Entry 2ETW (X-ray diffraction, 1.67 A resolution); this record covers chains B and A of the 3 polymer chains in the assembly.

== Chain B ==
Molecule: 14-nt DNA strand
Sequence (14 nucleotides; numbered 1 to 14; the number before each row is that of its first residue):
     1 TGCCACACAAAAAC
Unresolved in the structure: 1

== Chain A ==
Name: NDT80 protein
Source organism: Saccharomyces cerevisiae
Notes: fragment: Ndt80 DNA-binding Domain
UniProt: P38830 (NDT80_YEAST); residues 1-340 here = UniProt positions 1-340
Chain sequence (345 residues; numbered -4 to 340; the number before each row is that of its first residue; numbers below 1 keep their minus sign (Gly-4 is residue -4)):
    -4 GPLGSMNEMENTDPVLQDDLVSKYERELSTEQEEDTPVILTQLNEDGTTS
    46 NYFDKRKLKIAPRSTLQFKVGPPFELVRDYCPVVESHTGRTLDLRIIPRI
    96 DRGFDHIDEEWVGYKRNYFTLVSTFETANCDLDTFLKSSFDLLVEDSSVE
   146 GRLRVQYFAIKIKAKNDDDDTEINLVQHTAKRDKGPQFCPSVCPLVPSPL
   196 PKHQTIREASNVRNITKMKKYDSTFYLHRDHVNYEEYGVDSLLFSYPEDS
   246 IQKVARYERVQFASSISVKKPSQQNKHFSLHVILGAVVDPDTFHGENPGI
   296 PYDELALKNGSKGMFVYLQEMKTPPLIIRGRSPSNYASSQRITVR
Unresolved in the structure: -4 to 32, 287-292, 336-340
Differences from the reference sequence: cloning artifact (-4 to 0); engineered mutation Gly146 (Ser in P38830), Thr200 (Ile in P38830)
UniProt features mapped onto this chain:
  - DNA-binding region: Glu28 to Gln335 (NDT80)
  - site (Interaction with DNA): Arg58, Arg111, Arg177, Arg208, Arg254, Arg326
  - mutagenesis: Lys50 (K50A: Reduces DNA-binding by 70%), Lys54 (K54A: Reduces DNA-binding by 50%), Pro57 (P57A: Reduces DNA-binding by 65%), Arg58 (R58A: Reduces DNA-binding by 65%), Ser59 (S59A: Reduces DNA-binding by 86%), Arg97 (R97A: Reduces DNA-binding by 67%), Lys110 (K110A: No effect on DNA-binding but strongly reduces progress through meiosis and sporulation), Arg111 (R111A: Reduces DNA-binding by 95% and abolishes sporulation), Tyr113 (Y113A: Reduces DNA-binding by 80% and abolishes sporulation), His173 (H173A: Reduces DNA-binding by 80% and strongly reduces progress through meiosis and sporulation), Lys176 (K176A: Reduces DNA-binding by 50% but does not abolish sporulation), Arg177 (R177A: Reduces DNA-binding by 96% and abolishes sporulation), 4 further mutagenesis entries in UniProt
What the authors report for this chain:
  - conformationally variable residues (side-chain flip): Arg326
  - binding site for the 14-nt DNA strand (chain B): Arg326
  - specificity-determining residues: Arg111, Arg177
  - binding site for the 14-nt DNA strand: Arg111, Arg177
  - specificity-determining residues: Pro57, Arg58 (proposed by the authors, not directly observed)

== Chain B / chain A interface ==
Residue-residue contacts - 20 pairs, chain B then chain A:
  DG2(B) - Arg326(A)  sugar contact
  DC3(B) - Lys110(A)  salt bridge to the phosphate
  DC3(B) - Ser259(A)  phosphate contact
  DC3(B) - Ser260(A)  phosphate contact
  DC3(B) - Arg326(A)  salt bridge to the phosphate
  DC4(B) - Ser259(A)  hydrogen bond to the phosphate
  DA5(B) - Arg111(A)  base contact
  DC6(B) - Asp178(A)  base contact
  DA7(B) - Arg177(A)  base contact
  DA10(B) - Ala56(A)  phosphate contact
  DA11(B) - Ala56(A)  sugar contact
  DA11(B) - Arg58(A)  base contact
  DA12(B) - Arg58(A)  sugar contact
  DA12(B) - Thr60(A)  phosphate contact
  DA13(B) - Asn206(A)  phosphate contact
  DC14(B) - Asn206(A)  phosphate contact
  DC14(B) - Val207(A)  phosphate contact
  DC14(B) - Arg208(A)  hydrogen bond to the phosphate
  DC14(B) - Asn209(A)  hydrogen bond to the phosphate
  DC14(B) - Lys212(A)  salt bridge to the phosphate
Other interface residues (no listed pair), chain B (13 interface residues in all): DC8, DA9
Other interface residues (no listed pair), chain A (20 interface residues in all): Pro57, Ser59, Arg202, Ser205, Ile261

== In short ==
13 residues of chain B face 20 of chain A across their interface, with 3 hydrogen bonds and 3 salt bridges.
Polar pairs include DC4(B)-Ser259(A), DC14(B)-Arg208(A) and DC14(B)-Asn209(A). The paper reports a binding
site for the 14-nt DNA strand at Arg111(A) and Arg177(A); a binding site for the 14-nt DNA strand (chain B) at
Arg326(A).
Here chain B is a 14-nt DNA strand and chain A is NDT80 protein (Saccharomyces cerevisiae). Entry 2ETW
(Principles of protein-DNA recognition revealed in the structural analysis of Ndt80-MSE DNA complexes) was
determined by X-ray diffraction together with 2EUW, 2EUX, 2EUZ, 2EVF, 2EVG, 2EVI and 2EVJ from the same study.
